PDB entry 5C01 | X-ray diffraction, 2.15 A resolution | chain A

[Chain A]
Molecule: Non-receptor tyrosine-protein kinase TYK2
Organism: Homo sapiens
Notes: EC 2.7.10.2; fragment: pseudokinase domain
Reference sequence: P29597 (TYK2_HUMAN); numbering as in UniProt (aligned over 556-871)
Chain sequence (342 residues; each row starts with the number of its first residue):
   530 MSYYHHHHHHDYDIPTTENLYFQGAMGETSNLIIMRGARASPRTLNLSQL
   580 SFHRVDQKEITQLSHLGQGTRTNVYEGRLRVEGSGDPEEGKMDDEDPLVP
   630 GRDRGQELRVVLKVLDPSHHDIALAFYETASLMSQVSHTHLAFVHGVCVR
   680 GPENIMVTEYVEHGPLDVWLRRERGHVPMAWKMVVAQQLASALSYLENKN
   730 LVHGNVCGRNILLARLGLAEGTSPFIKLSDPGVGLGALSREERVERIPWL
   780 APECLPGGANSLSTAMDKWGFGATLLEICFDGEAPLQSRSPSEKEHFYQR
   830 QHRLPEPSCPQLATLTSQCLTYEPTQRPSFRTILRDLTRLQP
Disordered / not traced: 530-579, 610-635, 786-790, 869-871
Differences from the reference sequence: expression tag (530-555)
Cystine bridges: C808-C838
Swiss-Prot annotation at these positions:
  - modified residue: Y604 (Phosphotyrosine)

[Summary]
Chain A is Non-receptor tyrosine-protein kinase TYK2 (Homo sapiens); the structure, Crystal Structure of
kinase, was determined by X-ray diffraction (same publication as 5C03).
